2IY0 - chains B and C of the 3 polymer chains in the assembly; structure by X-ray diffraction, 2.77 A resolution.

== Chain B ==
Molecule: Small ubiquitin-related modifier 1
From: Homo sapiens
Reference sequence: P63165 (SUMO1_HUMAN); residue numbers follow UniProt; this construct covers 20-101
Amino-acid sequence (82 residues; row label = number of the first residue in the row):
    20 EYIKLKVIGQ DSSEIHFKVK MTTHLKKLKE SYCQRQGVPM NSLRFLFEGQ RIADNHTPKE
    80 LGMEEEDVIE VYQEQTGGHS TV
Not modelled in the structure: 20-21, 98-101
What the authors report for this chain:
  - conformationally variable residues: Q92

== Chain C ==
Molecule: Ran gtpase-activating protein 1
From: Homo sapiens
Notes: fragment: c-terminus, residues 432-587
Reference sequence: P46060 (RGP1_HUMAN); numbering as in UniProt (aligned over 432-587)
Amino-acid sequence (156 residues; each row starts with the number of its first residue):
   432 ADVSTFLAFP SPEKLLRLGP KSSVLIAQQT DTSDPEKVVS AFLKVSSVFK DEATVRMAVQ
   492 DAVDALMQKA FNSSSFNSNT FLTRLLVHMG LLKSEDKVKA IANLYGPLMA LNHMVQQDYF
   552 PKALAPLLLA FVTKPNSALE SCSFARHSLL QTLYKV
What the authors report for this chain:
  - post-translational modification sites: K524

== Chain B / chain C interface ==
Contacting residue pairs (6):
  Q92(B) - S568(C)
  E93(B) - P566(C)
  T95(B) - K565(C)
  T95(B) - P566(C)
  G96(B) - K524(C)
  G97(B) - K524(C)  hydrogen bond (backbone-side chain)
Interface features reported in the paper:
  - pairs named by the authors: T95(B)-P566(C) (hydrophobic contact), G97(B)-K524(C) (covalent link)
  - interface residues, chain C: P566(C)

== In short ==
5 residues of chain B and 4 residues of chain C are in contact, with 1 hydrogen bond. Its one hydrogen-bonded
contact is G97(B)-K524(C). The authors report a hydrophobic contact between T95(B) and P566(C); a contact
between G97(B) and K524(C). The paper reports the interface residue P566(C); a modification site at K524(C).
Here chain B is Small ubiquitin-related modifier 1 and chain C is Ran gtpase-activating protein 1, both from
Homo sapiens. Entry 2IY0 (SENP1 (mutant) SUMO1 RanGAP) was determined by X-ray diffraction (same publication
as 2IY1).
